PDB entry 5IAK | X-ray diffraction, 1.82 A resolution | chains A and B

== Chain A ==
Molecule: Caspase-3
From: Homo sapiens
Notes: EC 3.4.22.56
UniProt: P42574 (CASP3_HUMAN); residue numbers follow UniProt; this construct covers 1-277
Chain sequence (278 residues; numbered 1 to 278; the number before each row is that of its first residue):
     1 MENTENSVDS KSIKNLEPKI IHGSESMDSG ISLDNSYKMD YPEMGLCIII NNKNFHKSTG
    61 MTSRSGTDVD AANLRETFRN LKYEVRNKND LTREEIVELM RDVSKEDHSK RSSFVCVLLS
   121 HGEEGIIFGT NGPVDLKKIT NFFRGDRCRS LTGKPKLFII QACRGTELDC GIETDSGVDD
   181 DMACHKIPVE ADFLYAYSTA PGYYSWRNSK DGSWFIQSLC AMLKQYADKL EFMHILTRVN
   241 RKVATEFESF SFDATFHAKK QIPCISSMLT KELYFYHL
Not modelled in the structure: 1-28, 175-184
Sequence notes: engineered mutation Ser266 (Val in P42574); expression tag (278)
Ion coordination: Na+: Gln161, Ser205, Trp206
UniProt features mapped onto this chain:
  - active site: His121, Cys163
  - modified residue: Met1 (N-acetylmethionine), Lys11 (N6-acetyllysine), Ser26 (Phosphoserine), Cys163 (S-nitrosocysteine), Arg207 (Microbial infection: ADP-riboxanated arginine)
  - mutagenesis: Asp9 (D9A: In P3-D3A mutant; abolished cleavage and activation, leading to prevent thiol protease activity; when associated with A-28 and A-175), Asp28 (D28A: In P3-D3A mutant; abolished cleavage and activation, leading to prevent thiol protease activity; when associated with A-9 and A-175), Asp175 (D175A: In P3-D3A mutant; abolished cleavage and activation, leading to prevent thiol protease activity; when associated with A-9 and A-28), Arg207 (R207A: Abolished ADP-riboxanation by C.violaceum CopC)

== Chain B ==
Molecule: Ace-asp-glu-val-ask
Chain sequence (6 residues; row label = number of the first residue in the row):
     1 XDEVDX
Modified positions: ACE (acetyl group) at position 1; 0QE (chloromethane) at position 6

== Interface between chain A and chain B ==
Pairs across the interface (27; chain A residue first):
  Arg64(A) - Asp5(B)  salt bridge
  Ser120(A) - Asp5(B)
  His121(A) - Asp5(B)
  His121(A) - 0QE_6(B)
  Gly122(A) - 0QE_6(B)
  Gln161(A) - Asp5(B)  hydrogen bond
  Cys163(A) - Asp5(B)  hydrogen bond (side chain-backbone)
  Cys163(A) - 0QE_6(B)
  Tyr204(A) - Val4(B)  hydrophobic
  Ser205(A) - Glu3(B)
  Ser205(A) - Val4(B)
  Ser205(A) - Asp5(B)  hydrogen bond (backbone-backbone)
  Trp206(A) - Asp2(B)
  Trp206(A) - Glu3(B)
  Trp206(A) - Val4(B)  hydrophobic
  Arg207(A) - ACE_1(B)
  Arg207(A) - Asp2(B)
  Arg207(A) - Glu3(B)  salt bridge
  Arg207(A) - Val4(B)  hydrogen bond (side chain-backbone)
  Arg207(A) - Asp5(B)  salt bridge
  Asn208(A) - ACE_1(B)
  Asn208(A) - Asp2(B)  hydrogen bond
  Ser209(A) - ACE_1(B)  hydrogen bond (backbone-backbone)
  Trp214(A) - Asp2(B)
  Glu248(A) - Asp2(B)
  Ser249(A) - Asp2(B)
  Phe250(A) - Asp2(B)  hydrogen bond (backbone-side chain)
Also at the interface, not in a pair above, chain A (20 interface residues in all): Ser63, Ser65, Ala162, Phe256

== Summary ==
20 residues of chain A face 6 of chain B across their interface; the contacts include 7 hydrogen bonds and 3
salt bridges. Polar contacts include Arg64(A)-Asp5(B), Arg207(A)-Glu3(B) and Arg207(A)-Asp5(B).
Here chain A is Caspase-3 (Homo sapiens) and chain B is Ace-asp-glu-val-ask. Entry 5IAK (Caspase 3 V266S) was
determined by X-ray diffraction together with 5I9B, 5I9T, 5IAB, 5IAE, 5IAG, 5IAJ and 6 further entries from
the same study.
